Entry 2DVF (X-ray diffraction, 2.74 A resolution); this record covers chains C and D of the 4 polymer chains in the assembly.

Chain C (and D):
Protein: Galactose-binding lectin
From: Arachis hypogaea
Notes: chain D of this document is another copy of the same molecule, construct and numbering; everything in this record applies to it too
Reference sequence: P02872 (LECG_ARAHY); residues 1-236 here correspond to UniProt positions 24-259 (UniProt number = residue number + 23)
Sequence (236 residues; row label = number of the first residue in the row):
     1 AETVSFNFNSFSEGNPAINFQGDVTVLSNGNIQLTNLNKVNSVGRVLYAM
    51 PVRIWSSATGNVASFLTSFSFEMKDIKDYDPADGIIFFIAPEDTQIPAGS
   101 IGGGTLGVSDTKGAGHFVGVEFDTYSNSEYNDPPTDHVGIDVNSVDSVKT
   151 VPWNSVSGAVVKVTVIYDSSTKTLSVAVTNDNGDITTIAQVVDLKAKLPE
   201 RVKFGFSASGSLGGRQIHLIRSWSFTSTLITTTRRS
Unresolved in the structure: 233-236
Ion coordination: Mn2+: E121, D123, D132, H137; Ca2+: D123, Y125, N127, D132
Curated features (UniProtKB/Swiss-Prot):
  - binding site (Mn(2+)): E121, D123, D132, H137
  - binding site (Ca(2+)): D123, Y125, N127, D132

Interface between chain C and chain D:
Residue-residue contacts - 29 pairs, chain C then chain D:
  N9(C) with K74(D)
  S10(C) with K74(D)
  L27(C) with S28(D)
  S28(C) with L27(D); Q33(D), hydrogen bond; L37(D); I217(D)
  N29(C) with L27(D); N29(D); N31(D); K74(D), hydrogen bond (backbone-side chain); I217(D); L219(D)
  N31(C) with K74(D)
  Q33(C) with S28(D), hydrogen bond
  L37(C) with S28(D)
  E72(C) with R221(D), salt bridge
  K74(C) with N9(D), hydrogen bond (side chain-backbone); S10(D); N29(D), hydrogen bond (side chain-backbone); N31(D)
  G158(C) with R221(D), hydrogen bond (backbone-side chain)
  V160(C) with R221(D)
  I217(C) with S28(D); N29(D)
  L219(C) with N29(D)
  R221(C) with E72(D), salt bridge; G158(D), hydrogen bond (side chain-backbone); V160(D)
Other interface residues (no listed pair), chain C (16 interface residues in all): G30
Other interface residues (no listed pair), chain D (16 interface residues in all): G30

In short:
The chain C/chain D interface involves 16 residues from each chain; the contacts include 7 hydrogen bonds and
2 salt bridges. Among the polar pairs are E72(C)-R221(D), S28(C)-Q33(D) and N29(C)-K74(D). UniProt lists 4
Mn2+-binding residues and 4 Ca2+-binding residues on chain C.
Both chains are Galactose-binding lectin (Arachis hypogaea). Entry 2DVF (Crystals of peanut lectin grown in
the presence of GAL-ALPHA-1,3-GAL-BETA-1,4-GAL) was determined by X-ray diffraction, deposited together with
2DV9, 2DVA, 2DVB, 2DVD and 2DVG.
